PDB entry 4M7C | X-ray diffraction, 2.05 A resolution | chains B and D of the 4 polymer chains in the assembly

[Chain B]
Molecule: Telomeric repeat-binding factor 2
Source organism: Homo sapiens
Notes: fragment: TRFH domain
UniProt: Q15554 (TERF2_HUMAN); residue numbers follow UniProt; this construct covers 45-244
Amino-acid sequence (200 residues; row label = number of the first residue in the row):
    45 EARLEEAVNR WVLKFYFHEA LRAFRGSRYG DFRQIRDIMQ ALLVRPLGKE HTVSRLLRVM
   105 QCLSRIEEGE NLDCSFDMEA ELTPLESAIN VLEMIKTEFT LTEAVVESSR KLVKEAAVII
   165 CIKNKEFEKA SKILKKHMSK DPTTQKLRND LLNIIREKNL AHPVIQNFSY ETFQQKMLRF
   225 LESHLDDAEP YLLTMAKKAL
Not modelled in the structure: 184-185
From the paper describing this entry:
  - mutagenesis - F120A: abolished binding to SLX4
  - mutagenesis - F120A: abolished localization to SLX4

[Chain D]
Molecule: Peptide from Structure-specific endonuclease subunit SLX4
Source organism: Homo sapiens
Notes: fragment: TRF2-binding motif
UniProt: Q8IY92 (SLX4_HUMAN); residues 498-509 here correspond to UniProt positions 1014-1025 (UniProt number = residue number + 516)
Amino-acid sequence (13 residues; each row starts with the number of its first residue):
   497 SRGLEVSHRL APW
Sequence notes: expression tag (497)
From the paper describing this entry:
  - mutagenesis - L506A: abolished binding to TRF2
  - mutagenesis - H504A, P508A: decreased binding to TRF2
  - mutagenesis - L506A: abolished localization to telomeres
  - mutagenesis - L506A: unchanged binding to MUS81

[Chain B / chain D interface]
Pairs across the interface (38):
  Arg80(B) - Leu506(D)
  Arg80(B) - Ala507(D)
  Arg80(B) - Pro508(D)
  Asp81(B) - Ala507(D)
  Met83(B) - Leu506(D)  hydrophobic
  Gln84(B) - Glu501(D)  hydrogen bond (side chain-backbone)
  Gln84(B) - Arg505(D)
  Gln84(B) - Leu506(D)  hydrogen bond (side chain-backbone)
  Gln84(B) - Ala507(D)  hydrogen bond (side chain-backbone)
  Leu87(B) - Leu500(D)
  Leu87(B) - Glu501(D)
  Leu87(B) - His504(D)
  Leu87(B) - Leu506(D)  hydrophobic
  Val88(B) - Glu501(D)
  Leu91(B) - Leu500(D)  hydrophobic
  Ser98(B) - His504(D)  hydrogen bond
  Leu101(B) - Leu500(D)  hydrophobic
  Leu101(B) - His504(D)
  Leu101(B) - Leu506(D)
  Arg102(B) - Ser503(D)  hydrogen bond (side chain-backbone)
  Arg102(B) - His504(D)  hydrogen bond
  Met104(B) - Leu506(D)  hydrophobic
  Gln105(B) - Ser503(D)
  Gln105(B) - His504(D)
  Gln105(B) - Arg505(D)  hydrogen bond (side chain-backbone)
  Gln105(B) - Leu506(D)
  Ser108(B) - Leu506(D)
  Arg109(B) - Arg505(D)  hydrogen bond (side chain-backbone)
  Arg109(B) - Leu506(D)
  Glu112(B) - Pro508(D)
  Ser119(B) - Pro508(D)
  Ser119(B) - Trp509(D)  hydrogen bond (backbone-backbone)
  Phe120(B) - Leu506(D)
  Phe120(B) - Ala507(D)
  Phe120(B) - Pro508(D)
  Phe120(B) - Trp509(D)  hydrogen bond (backbone-side chain)
  Asp121(B) - Trp509(D)
  Met122(B) - Trp509(D)
Also at the interface, not in a pair above, chain B (21 interface residues in all): Lys93, Cys118

[In short]
21 residues of chain B and 9 residues of chain D are in contact; the contacts include 10 hydrogen bonds. Polar
contacts include Gln84(B)-Glu501(D), Gln84(B)-Leu506(D) and Gln84(B)-Ala507(D). From the paper: H504A and
P508A of chain D reduce binding to TRF2; F120A of chain B abolishes binding to SLX4.
Here chain B is Telomeric repeat-binding factor 2 and chain D is Peptide from Structure-specific endonuclease
subunit SLX4, both from Homo sapiens. Entry 4M7C (Crystal structure of the TRF2-binding motif of SLX4 in
complex with the TRFH domain of TRF2) was determined by X-ray diffraction.
